6B5S - chains H and A of the 3 polymer chains in the assembly; structure by X-ray diffraction, 1.98 A resolution.

Chain H:
Name: CIS42 Fab Heavy chain
From: Homo sapiens
Notes: antibody fragment or engineered binder
Chain sequence (222 residues; numbered 1 to 216 plus 6 insertion-coded residues; the number before each row is that of its first residue; a row labelled like 82A-82C holds insertion residues (82A, then the next letters in order)):
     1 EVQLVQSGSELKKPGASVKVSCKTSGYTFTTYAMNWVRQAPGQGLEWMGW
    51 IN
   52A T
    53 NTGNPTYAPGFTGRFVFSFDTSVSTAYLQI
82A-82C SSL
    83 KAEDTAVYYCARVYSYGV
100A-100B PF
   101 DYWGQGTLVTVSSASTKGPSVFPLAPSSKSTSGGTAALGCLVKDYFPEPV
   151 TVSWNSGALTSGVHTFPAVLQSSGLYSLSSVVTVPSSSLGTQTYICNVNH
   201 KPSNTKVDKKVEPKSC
Not modelled in the structure: 128-131, 215-216
Modified positions: Glu1 (pyroglutamic acid; PCA)
Cystine bridges: Cys22-Cys92, Cys140-Cys196
Bound ions: Na+ site 1 near Pro14 (its only coordinating residue here); Na+ site 2 near Glu46 (its only coordinating residue here); Na+ site 3 near Gly55 (its only coordinating residue here); Na+ site 4 near Pro61 (its only coordinating residue here); Na+ site 5: Val198, Asp208

Chain A:
Name: pfCSP peptide 25: ASN-VAL-ASP-PRO-ASN-ALA-ASN-PRO-ASN-VAL-ASP-PRO-ASN
Chain sequence (15 residues; each row starts with the number of its first residue):
     1 NVDPNANPNVDPNAN
Not modelled in the structure: 14-15

How chain H and chain A interact:
Residue-residue contacts (25; chain H residue first):
  Thr30(H) with Asn9(A), hydrogen bond (backbone-side chain)
  Thr31(H) with Asn7(A), hydrogen bond (backbone-side chain); Asn9(A), hydrogen bond (backbone-side chain)
  Tyr32(H) with Asn7(A); Asn9(A)
  Ala33(H) with Asn9(A), hydrogen bond (backbone-side chain)
  Trp50(H) with Pro8(A)
  Asn52(H) with Pro8(A); Asn9(A), hydrogen bond (side chain-backbone); Val10(A)
  Thr52A(H) with Asn9(A), hydrogen bond
  Asn53(H) with Asn9(A), hydrogen bond (side chain-backbone)
  Thr54(H) with Asp11(A); Pro12(A)
  Val95(H) with Pro8(A), hydrophobic
  Tyr96(H) with Asn7(A)
  Ser97(H) with Pro4(A), hydrogen bond (side chain-backbone); Ala6(A); Pro8(A)
  Tyr98(H) with Val2(A), hydrophobic; Asp3(A); Pro4(A); Ala6(A), hydrogen bond (backbone-backbone); Pro8(A)
  Gly99(H) with Pro4(A), hydrogen bond (backbone-backbone)
Interface residues without a listed pair, chain H (15 interface residues in all): Ile51
Interface residues without a listed pair, chain A (11 interface residues in all): Asn5

Overview:
15 residues of chain H and 11 residues of chain A are in contact, with 10 hydrogen bonds. Polar contacts
include Thr30(H)-Asn9(A), Thr31(H)-Asn7(A) and Thr31(H)-Asn9(A). Val198(H) and Asp208(H) coordinate Na+ site
5.
Chain H is CIS42 Fab Heavy chain (Homo sapiens) and chain A is pfCSP peptide 25:
ASN-VAL-ASP-PRO-ASN-ALA-ASN-PRO-ASN-VAL-ASP-PRO-ASN; the structure, Structure of PfCSP peptide 25 with human
antibody CIS42, was determined by X-ray diffraction together with 6B5P, 6B5R and 6B5T from the same study.
